PDB entry 6WQH | electron microscopy, 3.60 A resolution | chains D and S of the 7 polymer chains in the assembly

# Chain D
Molecule: Lon protease
Organism: Meiothermus taiwanensis
Notes: EC 3.4.21.53
UniProtKB: A0A059VAZ3 (A0A059VAZ3_9DEIN); the construct has insertions or renumbered stretches relative to UniProt, so the offset changes along the chain: 0-91 = UniProt 1-92; 93-793 = UniProt 93-793
Amino-acid sequence (794 residues; each row starts with the number of its first residue; numbering starts at 0):
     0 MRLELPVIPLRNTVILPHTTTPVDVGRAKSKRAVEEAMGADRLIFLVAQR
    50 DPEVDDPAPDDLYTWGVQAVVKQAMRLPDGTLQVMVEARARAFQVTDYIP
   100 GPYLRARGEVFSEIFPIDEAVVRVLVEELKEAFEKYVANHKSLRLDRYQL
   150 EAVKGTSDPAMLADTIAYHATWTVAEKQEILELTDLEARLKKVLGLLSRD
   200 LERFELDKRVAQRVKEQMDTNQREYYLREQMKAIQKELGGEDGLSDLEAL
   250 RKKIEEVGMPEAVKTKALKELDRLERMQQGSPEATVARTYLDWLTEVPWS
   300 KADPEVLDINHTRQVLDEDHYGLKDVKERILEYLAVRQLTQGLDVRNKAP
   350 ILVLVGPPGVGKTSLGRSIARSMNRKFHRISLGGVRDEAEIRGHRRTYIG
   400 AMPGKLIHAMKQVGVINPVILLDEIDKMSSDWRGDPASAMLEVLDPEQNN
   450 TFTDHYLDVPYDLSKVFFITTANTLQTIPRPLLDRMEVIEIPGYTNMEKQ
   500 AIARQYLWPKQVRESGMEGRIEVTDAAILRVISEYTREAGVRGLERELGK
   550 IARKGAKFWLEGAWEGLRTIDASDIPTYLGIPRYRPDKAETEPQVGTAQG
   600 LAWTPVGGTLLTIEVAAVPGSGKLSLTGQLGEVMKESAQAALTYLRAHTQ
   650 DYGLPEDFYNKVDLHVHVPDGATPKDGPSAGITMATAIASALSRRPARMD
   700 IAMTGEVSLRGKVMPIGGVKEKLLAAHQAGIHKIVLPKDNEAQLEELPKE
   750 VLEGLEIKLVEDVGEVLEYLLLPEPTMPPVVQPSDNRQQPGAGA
Disordered / not traced: 0-243, 781-793
Sequence notes: insertion (92)
Covalently attached groups: compound 4KZ linked to S678
Reported in the primary citation:
  - binding site for Ig2 substrate (chain S): Y397, W431
  - binding site for ATP-gamma-S: D444, E446, R484, R541

# Chain S
Molecule: Ig2 substrate
Organism: Dictyostelium discoideum
Amino-acid sequence (11 residues; each row starts with the number of its first residue; X marks 11 residues of unknown identity (built as UNK)):
     1 XXXXXXXXXXX

# Chain D / chain S interface
Chain D residues in contact with chain S, 6 residues: Q278, P281, T396, Y397, I398, R432
Interface features reported in the paper:
  - interface residues, chain D: Y397(D)

# Overview
No residue of chain D is in contact with chain S. From the paper: a binding site for ATP-gamma-S at D444(D),
E446(D) and R484(D) among others; a binding site for Ig2 substrate (chain S) at Y397(D) and W431(D).
Chain D is Lon protease (Meiothermus taiwanensis) and chain S is Ig2 substrate (Dictyostelium discoideum); the
structure, Molecular basis for the ATPase-powered substrate translocation by the Lon AAA+ protease, was
determined by electron microscopy.
